Entry 1D5X (X-ray diffraction, 2.45 A resolution); this record covers chains B and D of the 4 polymer chains in the assembly.

Chain B:
Protein: HLA class II histocompatibility antigen
Organism: Homo sapiens
Notes: fragment: dr-4 beta chain, extracellular domain
UniProtKB: P13760 (HB2H_HUMAN); residues 1-192 here correspond to UniProt positions 30-221 (UniProt number = residue number + 29)
Amino-acid sequence (192 residues; row label = number of the first residue in the row):
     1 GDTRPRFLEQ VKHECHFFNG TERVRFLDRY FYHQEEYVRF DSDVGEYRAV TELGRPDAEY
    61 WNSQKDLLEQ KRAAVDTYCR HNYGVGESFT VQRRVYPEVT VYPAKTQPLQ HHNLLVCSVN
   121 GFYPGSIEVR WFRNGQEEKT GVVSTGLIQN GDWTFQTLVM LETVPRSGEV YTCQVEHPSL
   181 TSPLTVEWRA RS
Unresolved in the structure: 106-112, 191-192
Disulfides: Cys-15/Cys-79, Cys-117/Cys-173

Chain D:
Protein: Dipeptide mimetic inhibitor
Amino-acid sequence (6 residues; row label = number of the first residue in the row):
   803 XARAXS
Modified residues: ACE (acetyl group) at position 803, HAQ (5-amino-4-oxo-1,2,4,5,6,7-hexahydro-azepino[3,2,1-hi]indole-2-carboxylic acid) at position 807; Ala-804 (2-amino-3-cyclohexyl-propionic acid; ALC); Ala-806 (n-methyl-l-alanine; MAA); Ser-808 (2-amino-1,3-propanediol; SEL)

Interface between chain B and chain D:
Contacting residue pairs - 15 pairs, chain B then chain D:
  His-13(B) / HAQ_807(D)  hydrogen bond (side chain-backbone)
  His-13(B) / Ser-808(D)
  Asp-28(B) / HAQ_807(D)
  Tyr-30(B) / HAQ_807(D)
  Tyr-30(B) / Ser-808(D)
  Lys-71(B) / HAQ_807(D)  hydrogen bond (side chain-backbone)
  Thr-77(B) / Arg-805(D)  hydrogen bond (backbone-side chain)
  Tyr-78(B) / Arg-805(D)
  Tyr-78(B) / Ala-806(D)
  Tyr-78(B) / HAQ_807(D)
  His-81(B) / ACE_803(D)  hydrogen bond (side chain-backbone)
  His-81(B) / Arg-805(D)  hydrogen bond
  Asn-82(B) / Ala-804(D)
  Asn-82(B) / Arg-805(D)  hydrogen bond (side chain-backbone)
  Gly-86(B) / Ala-804(D)
Interface residues without a listed pair, chain B (13 interface residues in all): Val-11, Phe-26, Gln-70, Val-85

Overview:
13 residues of chain B face 6 of chain D across their interface, with 6 hydrogen bonds. Polar contacts include
His-13(B)/HAQ_807(D), Lys-71(B)/HAQ_807(D) and Thr-77(B)/Arg-805(D).
Chain B is HLA class II histocompatibility antigen (Homo sapiens) and chain D is Dipeptide mimetic inhibitor;
the structure, X-ray crystal structure of HLA-DR4 complexed with dipeptide mimetic and seb, was determined by
X-ray diffraction (same publication as 1D5M, 1D5Z and 1D6E).
